1S2C - chain A; structure by X-ray diffraction, 1.80 A resolution.

[Chain A]
Name: Aldo-keto reductase family 1 member C3
Source organism: Homo sapiens
Notes: EC 1.1.1.213, 1.3.1.20, 1.1.1.62
UniProt: P42330 (AK1C3_HUMAN); numbering as in UniProt (aligned over 1-323)
Amino-acid sequence (331 residues; row label = number of the first residue in the row):
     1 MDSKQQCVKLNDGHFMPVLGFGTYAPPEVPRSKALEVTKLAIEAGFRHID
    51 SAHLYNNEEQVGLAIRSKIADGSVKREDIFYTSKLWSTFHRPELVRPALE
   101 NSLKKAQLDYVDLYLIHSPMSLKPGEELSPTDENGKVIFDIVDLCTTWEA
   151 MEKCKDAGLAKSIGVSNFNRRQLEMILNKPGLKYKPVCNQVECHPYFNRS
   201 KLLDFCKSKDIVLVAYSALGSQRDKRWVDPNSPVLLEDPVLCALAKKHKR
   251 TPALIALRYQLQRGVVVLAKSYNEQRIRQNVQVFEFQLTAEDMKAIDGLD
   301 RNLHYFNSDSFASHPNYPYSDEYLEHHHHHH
Disordered / not traced: 1-5, 321-331
Differences from the reference sequence: expression tag (324-331)
Swiss-Prot annotation at these positions:
  - active site: Tyr55 (Proton donor)
  - binding site (NADP(+)): Thr23, Tyr24, Asp50, Ser166, Asn167, Gln190, Tyr216 to Gln222, Lys270 to Tyr272, Arg276 to Asn280
  - binding site (substrate): His117
  - site: Leu54 (Important for substrate specificity), Lys84 (Lowers pKa of active site Tyr), Trp227 (Involved in ligand recognition and product release), Phe306 (Involved in ligand recognition and product release)
  - natural variant: Met175 (M175I: No effect on 17beta-HSD activity)
  - mutagenesis: Lys75 (K75E: No effect on 17beta-HSD activity), Arg226 (R226P: Decreases in the retinaldehyde reductase activity. 3-fold decrease in the kcat value, whereas the KM value does not vary; R226Q: Decrease in the retinaldehyde reductase activity ...)
Residues lining bound ligands:
  - flufenamic acid (FLF; 2-[[3-(trifluoromethyl)phenyl]amino] benzoic acid), molecule 1: Gln6, Cys7, Val8, Val18, Arg258, Leu261, Gln262, Gly264, Val265, Val266, Phe284
  - flufenamic acid (FLF), molecule 2: Tyr24, Leu54, Tyr55, Trp86, His117, Ser118, Met120, Asn167, Tyr216, Trp227, Phe306, Phe311, Pro318, Tyr319
  - NADP (NAP; NADP nicotinamide-adenine-dinucleotide phosphate): Gly22, Thr23, Tyr24, Asp50, Tyr55, Lys84, His117, Ser166, Asn167, Gln190, Tyr216, Ser217, Ala218, Leu219, Gly220, Ser221, Gln222, Leu236, Ala253, Leu268, Ala269, Lys270, Ser271, Tyr272, Asn273, Arg276, Gln279, Asn280, Phe306

[Overview]
Ligands of chain A: NADP and flufenamic acid. From UniProt: active-site residue Tyr55, 21 NADP+-binding
residues, substrate-binding residue His117 and 2 mutagenesis sites.
Chain A is Aldo-keto reductase family 1 member C3 (Homo sapiens); the structure, Crystal structures of
prostaglandin D2 11-ketoreductase in complex with the non-steroidal anti-inflammatory drugs flufenamic acid
and ..., was determined by X-ray diffraction together with 1S1P, 1S1R and 1S2A from the same study.
